PDB entry 4J75 | X-ray diffraction, 2.40 A resolution | chains A and B

== Chain A (and B) ==
Molecule: Tryptophanyl-tRNA synthetase
From: Plasmodium falciparum
Notes: EC 6.1.1.2; chain B of this document is another copy of the same molecule, construct and numbering; everything in this record applies to it too
UniProt: Q8IDW3 (Q8IDW3_PLAF7); numbering as in UniProt (aligned over 229-632)
Chain sequence (409 residues; row label = number of the first residue in the row; note: 228 numbers in that range are skipped by the numbering (no residue carries them; nothing is unmodelled there); numbers below 1 keep their minus sign (Gly-4 is residue -4)):
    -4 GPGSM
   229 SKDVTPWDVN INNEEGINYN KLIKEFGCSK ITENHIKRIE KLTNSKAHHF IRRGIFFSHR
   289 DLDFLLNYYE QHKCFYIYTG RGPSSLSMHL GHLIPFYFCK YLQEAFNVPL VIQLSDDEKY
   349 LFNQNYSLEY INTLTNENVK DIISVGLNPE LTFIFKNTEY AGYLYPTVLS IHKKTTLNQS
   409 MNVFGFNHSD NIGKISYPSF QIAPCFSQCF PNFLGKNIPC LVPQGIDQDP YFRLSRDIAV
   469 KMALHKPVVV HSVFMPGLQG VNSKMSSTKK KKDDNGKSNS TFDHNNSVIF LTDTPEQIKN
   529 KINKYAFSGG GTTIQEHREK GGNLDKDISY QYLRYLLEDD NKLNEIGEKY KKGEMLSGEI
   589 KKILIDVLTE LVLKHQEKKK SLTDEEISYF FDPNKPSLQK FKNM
Unresolved in the structure: -4 to 0, 229-243, 496-510 (chain B: -4 to 0, 229-243, 496-510, 579-583)
Construct notes: expression tag (-4 to 0)
Small-molecule neighbours: tryptophanyl-5'amp (TYM): Tyr306, Thr307, Gly308, Arg309, Gly310, His317, Gly319, His320, Ile322, Pro323, Gln341, Ser343, Glu346, Lys347, Tyr425, Gln429, Val450, Pro451, Gln452, Gly453, Asp455, Gln456, Phe460, Val481, Phe482, Met483, Lys492, Met493
From the paper describing this entry:
  - binding site for tryptophanyl-5'amp: Lys347, Tyr425, Gln452, Val481, Phe482

== Chain A / chain B interface ==
Pairs across the interface (73):
  Asp345(A) - Tyr393(B)  hydrogen bond
  Asp345(A) - Leu397(B)
  Tyr348(A) - Leu397(B)
  Tyr348(A) - Ser398(B)
  Tyr348(A) - Lys401(B)  hydrogen bond (backbone-side chain)
  Tyr348(A) - Lys402(B)
  Leu349(A) - Leu397(B)
  Asn351(A) - Lys401(B)  hydrogen bond (backbone-side chain)
  Gln352(A) - Lys401(B)  hydrogen bond (backbone-side chain)
  Tyr354(A) - Lys401(B)  hydrogen bond (backbone-side chain)
  Leu356(A) - Pro394(B)
  Asn385(A) - Tyr393(B)
  Thr386(A) - Pro394(B)
  Thr386(A) - Leu397(B)
  Ala389(A) - Tyr393(B)  hydrophobic
  Gly390(A) - Gly390(B)
  Tyr393(A) - Asp345(B)  hydrogen bond
  Tyr393(A) - Asn385(B)
  Tyr393(A) - Ala389(B)  hydrophobic
  Tyr393(A) - Phe428(B)  hydrophobic
  Pro394(A) - Leu356(B)
  Pro394(A) - Thr386(B)
  Leu397(A) - Asp345(B)
  Leu397(A) - Tyr348(B)
  Leu397(A) - Leu349(B)
  Leu397(A) - Thr386(B)
  Ser398(A) - Tyr348(B)
  His400(A) - Asn419(B)
  His400(A) - Ile420(B)
  His400(A) - Gly421(B)
  His400(A) - Ser424(B)
  Lys401(A) - Tyr348(B)  hydrogen bond (side chain-backbone)
  Lys401(A) - Asn351(B)  hydrogen bond (side chain-backbone)
  Lys401(A) - Gln352(B)  hydrogen bond (side chain-backbone)
  Lys401(A) - Tyr354(B)  hydrogen bond (side chain-backbone)
  Lys401(A) - Asn419(B)
  Lys402(A) - Tyr348(B)
  Thr403(A) - Asn419(B)
  Thr403(A) - Ile420(B)  hydrogen bond (backbone-backbone)
  Thr404(A) - Ser417(B)
  Thr404(A) - Asp418(B)
  Thr404(A) - Ile420(B)
  Leu405(A) - Leu405(B)  hydrophobic
  Leu405(A) - Met409(B)  hydrophobic
  Leu405(A) - His416(B)
  Leu405(A) - Asp418(B)  hydrogen bond (backbone-backbone)
  Leu405(A) - Ile420(B)  hydrophobic
  Asn406(A) - His416(B)  hydrogen bond (backbone-backbone)
  Ser408(A) - Ile420(B)
  Met409(A) - Leu405(B)  hydrophobic
  His416(A) - Thr404(B)
  His416(A) - Leu405(B)
  His416(A) - Asn406(B)  hydrogen bond (backbone-backbone)
  His416(A) - His416(B)  hydrogen bond
  Ser417(A) - Thr404(B)
  Asp418(A) - Thr404(B)
  Asp418(A) - Leu405(B)  hydrogen bond (backbone-backbone)
  Asn419(A) - His400(B)
  Asn419(A) - Lys401(B)
  Asn419(A) - Thr403(B)
  Ile420(A) - His400(B)
  Ile420(A) - Thr403(B)  hydrogen bond (backbone-backbone)
  Ile420(A) - Thr404(B)
  Ile420(A) - Leu405(B)  hydrophobic
  Ile420(A) - Ser408(B)
  Ile420(A) - Ile423(B)  hydrophobic
  Ile420(A) - Ser427(B)
  Gly421(A) - His400(B)
  Ile423(A) - Ile420(B)  hydrophobic
  Ser424(A) - His400(B)
  Ser424(A) - Ser424(B)
  Ser427(A) - Ile420(B)
  Phe428(A) - Tyr393(B)
Other interface residues (no listed pair), chain A (35 interface residues in all): Asn415
Other interface residues (no listed pair), chain B (35 interface residues in all): Asn415

== Overview ==
Chain A and chain B each contribute 35 residues to their interface; the contacts include 17 hydrogen bonds.
Polar contacts include Asp345(A)-Tyr393(B), Tyr348(A)-Lys401(B) and Asn351(A)-Lys401(B). Chain A binds
tryptophanyl-5'amp. From the paper: a binding site for tryptophanyl-5'amp at Lys347(A), Tyr425(A) and
Gln452(A) among others.
Both chains are Tryptophanyl-tRNA synthetase (Plasmodium falciparum). Entry 4J75 (Crystal Structure of a
parasite tRNA synthetase, product-bound) was determined by X-ray diffraction (same publication as 4J76).
